Entry 6O0J (X-ray diffraction, 2.35 A resolution); this record covers chains A and C of the 4 polymer chains in the assembly.

# Chain A (and C)
Name: 2-succinyl-5-enolpyruvyl-6-hydroxy-3-cyclohexene-1-carboxylate synthase
Organism: Mycobacterium tuberculosis (strain ATCC 25618 / H37Rv)
Notes: EC 2.2.1.9; chain C of this document is another copy of the same molecule, construct and numbering; everything in this record applies to it too
Reference sequence: P9WK11 (MEND_MYCTU); residues 1-554 here = UniProt positions 1-554
Chain sequence (574 residues; numbered -19 to 554; the number before each row is that of its first residue; numbers below 1 keep their minus sign (Met-19 is residue -19)):
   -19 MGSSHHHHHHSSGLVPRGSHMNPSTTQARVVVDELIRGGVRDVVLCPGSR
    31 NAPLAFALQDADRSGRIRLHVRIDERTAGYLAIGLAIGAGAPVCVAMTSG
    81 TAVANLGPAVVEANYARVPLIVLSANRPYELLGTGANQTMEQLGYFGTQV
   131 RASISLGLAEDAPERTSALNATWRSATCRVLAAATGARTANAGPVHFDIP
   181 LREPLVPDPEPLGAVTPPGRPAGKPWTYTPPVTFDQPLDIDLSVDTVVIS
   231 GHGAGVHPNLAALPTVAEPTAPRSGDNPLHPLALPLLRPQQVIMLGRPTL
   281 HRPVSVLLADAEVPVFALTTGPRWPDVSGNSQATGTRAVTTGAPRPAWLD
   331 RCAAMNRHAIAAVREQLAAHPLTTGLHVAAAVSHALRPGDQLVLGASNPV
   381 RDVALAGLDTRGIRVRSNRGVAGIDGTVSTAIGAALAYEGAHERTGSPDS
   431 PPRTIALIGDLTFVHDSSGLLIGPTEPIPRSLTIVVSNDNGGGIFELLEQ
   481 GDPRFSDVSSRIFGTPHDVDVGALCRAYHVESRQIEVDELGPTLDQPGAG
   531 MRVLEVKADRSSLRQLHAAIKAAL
Unresolved in the structure: -19 to 0, 190, 193-194, 426-428, 473-487, 494-496, 527-529 (chain C: -19 to 2, 183-195, 426-428)
Differences from the reference sequence: initiating methionine (-19); expression tag (-18 to 0)
Small-molecule neighbours:
  - 1,4-dihydroxy-2-naphthoic acid (DNA), molecule 1: Asn94, Tyr95, Arg97, His232, Gly233, Gly276, Arg277, Thr299, Arg303, Trp304, Pro305
  - 1,4-dihydroxy-2-naphthoic acid (DNA), molecule 2: Gly113, Thr114, Gly115
  - thiamine diphosphate: Pro27, Gly28, Glu55, Thr78, Thr81, Ala82, Asn85, Gln118
What the authors report for this chain:
  - binding site for 1,4-dihydroxy-2-naphthoic acid: Arg97, Arg277, Arg303
  - binding site for thiamine diphosphate: Ala402
  - catalytic residues: Glu55, Gln118 (citing earlier work)
  - mutagenesis - R97A, R277A, R303A: decreased catalytic activity
  - mutagenesis - R97A, R303A (6-fold): decreased binding to 1,4-dihydroxy-2-naphthoic acid

# How chain A and chain C interact
Pairs across the interface (80):
  Ala151(A) - Ser308(C)
  Ala151(A) - Gly309(C)
  Thr152(A) - Ser308(C)
  Ser155(A) - Asp306(C)
  Ser155(A) - Gly309(C)
  Arg159(A) - Trp304(C)  hydrogen bond (side chain-backbone)
  Arg159(A) - Pro305(C)
  Arg159(A) - Asp306(C)  salt bridge
  Ala162(A) - Trp304(C)  hydrophobic
  Arg168(A) - Phe214(C)
  Arg168(A) - Gln216(C)  hydrogen bond
  Arg168(A) - Thr299(C)  hydrogen bond
  Arg168(A) - Gly301(C)  hydrogen bond (side chain-backbone)
  Arg168(A) - Pro302(C)  hydrogen bond (side chain-backbone)
  Arg168(A) - Arg303(C)  hydrogen bond (side chain-backbone)
  Arg168(A) - Trp304(C)
  Arg168(A) - Thr314(C)  hydrogen bond
  Arg168(A) - Gly315(C)  hydrogen bond (side chain-backbone)
  Thr169(A) - Phe214(C)
  Thr169(A) - Pro302(C)
  Arg200(A) - Gln312(C)
  Trp206(A) - Gly309(C)  hydrogen bond (side chain-backbone)
  Trp206(A) - Ser311(C)
  Trp206(A) - Gln312(C)
  Thr207(A) - Trp304(C)
  Thr207(A) - Ser311(C)  hydrogen bond (side chain-backbone)
  Thr207(A) - Gln312(C)
  Thr207(A) - Thr314(C)
  Tyr208(A) - Gln312(C)  hydrogen bond (backbone-backbone)
  Tyr208(A) - Ala313(C)
  Tyr208(A) - Thr314(C)  hydrogen bond (backbone-backbone)
  Thr209(A) - Gln216(C)  hydrogen bond
  Thr209(A) - Thr314(C)  hydrogen bond
  Pro210(A) - Gln216(C)  hydrogen bond (backbone-side chain)
  Pro210(A) - Pro217(C)
  Pro210(A) - Thr314(C)
  Val212(A) - Phe214(C)  hydrophobic
  Val212(A) - Asp215(C)
  Thr213(A) - Thr213(C)
  Thr213(A) - Phe214(C)
  Thr213(A) - Asp215(C)  hydrogen bond (backbone-backbone)
  Phe214(A) - Arg168(C)
  Phe214(A) - Val212(C)  hydrophobic
  Phe214(A) - Thr213(C)
  Phe214(A) - Phe214(C)  hydrophobic
  Asp215(A) - Val212(C)
  Asp215(A) - Thr213(C)  hydrogen bond (backbone-backbone)
  Gln216(A) - Ala167(C)
  Gln216(A) - Arg168(C)  hydrogen bond
  Gln216(A) - Thr209(C)
  Gln216(A) - Pro210(C)
  Pro217(A) - Pro210(C)
  Leu218(A) - Pro210(C)  hydrophobic
  Thr299(A) - Arg168(C)  hydrogen bond
  Gly301(A) - Arg168(C)  hydrogen bond (backbone-side chain)
  Pro302(A) - Arg168(C)  hydrogen bond (backbone-side chain)
  Pro302(A) - Thr169(C)
  Arg303(A) - Arg168(C)  hydrogen bond (backbone-side chain)
  Trp304(A) - Arg159(C)  hydrogen bond (backbone-side chain)
  Trp304(A) - Ala162(C)  hydrophobic
  Trp304(A) - Arg168(C)
  Pro305(A) - Arg159(C)
  Asp306(A) - Arg159(C)  salt bridge
  Asn310(A) - Ala151(C)
  Asn310(A) - Arg200(C)
  Asn310(A) - Trp206(C)
  Ser311(A) - Arg200(C)
  Ser311(A) - Trp206(C)
  Ser311(A) - Thr207(C)  hydrogen bond (backbone-side chain)
  Gln312(A) - Arg200(C)
  Gln312(A) - Trp206(C)
  Gln312(A) - Thr207(C)
  Gln312(A) - Tyr208(C)  hydrogen bond (backbone-backbone)
  Ala313(A) - Tyr208(C)
  Thr314(A) - Arg168(C)
  Thr314(A) - Thr207(C)
  Thr314(A) - Tyr208(C)  hydrogen bond (backbone-backbone)
  Thr314(A) - Thr209(C)
  Thr314(A) - Pro210(C)
  Gly315(A) - Arg168(C)  hydrogen bond (backbone-side chain)
Other interface residues (no listed pair), chain A (38 interface residues in all): Ala167, Ala170, Ser308, Gly309, Thr316
Other interface residues (no listed pair), chain C (37 interface residues in all): Thr152, Pro211, Leu218, Asn310, Thr316

# In short
38 residues of chain A and 37 residues of chain C are in contact; the contacts include 27 hydrogen bonds and 2
salt bridges. Among the polar pairs are Arg159(A)-Asp306(C), Arg159(A)-Trp304(C) and Arg168(A)-Gln216(C). From
the paper: catalytic residues Glu55(A) and Gln118(A); R97A, R277A and R303A of chain A reduce catalytic
activity.
Both chains are 2-succinyl-5-enolpyruvyl-6-hydroxy-3-cyclohexene-1-carboxylate synthase (Mycobacterium
tuberculosis (strain ATCC 25618 / H37Rv)). Entry 6O0J (M.tb MenD with ThDP and Inhibitor bound) was determined
by X-ray diffraction (same publication as 6O04, 6O0G and 6O0N).
